PDB entry 8XQA | electron microscopy, 3.54 A resolution | chains A and B

# Chain A (and B)
Name: Sperm-specific sodium proton exchanger
From: Strongylocentrotus purpuratus
Notes: chain B of this document is another copy of the same molecule, construct and numbering; everything in this record applies to it too
UniProt: A3RL54 (A3RL54_STRPU); residue numbers follow UniProt; this construct covers 30-1325
Chain sequence (1308 residues; row label = number of the first residue in the row):
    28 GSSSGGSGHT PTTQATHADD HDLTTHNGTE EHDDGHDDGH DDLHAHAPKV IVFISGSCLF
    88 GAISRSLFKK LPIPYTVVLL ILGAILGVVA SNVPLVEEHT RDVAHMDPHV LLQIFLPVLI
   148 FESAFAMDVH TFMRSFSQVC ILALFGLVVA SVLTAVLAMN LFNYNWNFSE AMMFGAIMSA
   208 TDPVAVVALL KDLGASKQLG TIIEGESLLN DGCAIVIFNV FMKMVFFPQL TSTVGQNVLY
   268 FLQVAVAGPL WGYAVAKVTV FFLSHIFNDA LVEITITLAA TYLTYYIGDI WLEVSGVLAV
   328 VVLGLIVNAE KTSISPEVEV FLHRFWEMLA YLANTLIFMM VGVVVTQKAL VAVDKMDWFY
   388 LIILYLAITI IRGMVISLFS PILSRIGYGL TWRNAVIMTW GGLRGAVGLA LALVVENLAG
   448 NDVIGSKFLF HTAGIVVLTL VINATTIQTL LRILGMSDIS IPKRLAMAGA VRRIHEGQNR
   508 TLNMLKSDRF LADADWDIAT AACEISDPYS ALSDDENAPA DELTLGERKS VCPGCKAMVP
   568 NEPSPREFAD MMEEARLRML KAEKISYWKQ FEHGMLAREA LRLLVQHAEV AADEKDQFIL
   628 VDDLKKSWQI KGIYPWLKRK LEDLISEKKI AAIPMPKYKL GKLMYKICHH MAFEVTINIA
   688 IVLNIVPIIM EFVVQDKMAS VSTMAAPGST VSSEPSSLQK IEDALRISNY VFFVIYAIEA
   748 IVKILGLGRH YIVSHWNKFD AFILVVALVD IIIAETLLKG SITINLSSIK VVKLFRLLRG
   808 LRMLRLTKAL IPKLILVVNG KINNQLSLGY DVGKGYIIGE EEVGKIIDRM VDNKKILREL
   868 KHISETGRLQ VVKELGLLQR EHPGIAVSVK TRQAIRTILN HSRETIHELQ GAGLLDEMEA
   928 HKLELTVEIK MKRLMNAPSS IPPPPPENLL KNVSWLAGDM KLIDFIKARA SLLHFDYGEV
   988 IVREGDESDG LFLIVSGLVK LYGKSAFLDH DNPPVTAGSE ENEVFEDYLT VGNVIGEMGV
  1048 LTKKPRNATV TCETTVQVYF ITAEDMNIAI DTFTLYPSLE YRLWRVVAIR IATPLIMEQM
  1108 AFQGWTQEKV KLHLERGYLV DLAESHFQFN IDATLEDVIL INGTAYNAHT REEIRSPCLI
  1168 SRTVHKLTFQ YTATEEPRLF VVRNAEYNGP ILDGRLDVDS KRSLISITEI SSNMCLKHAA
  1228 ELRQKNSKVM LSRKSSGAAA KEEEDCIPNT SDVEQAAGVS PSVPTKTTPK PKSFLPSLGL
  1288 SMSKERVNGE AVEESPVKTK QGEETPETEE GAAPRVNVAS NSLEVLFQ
Unresolved in the structure: 28-73, 538-570, 654-813, 945-1335
Sequence notes: expression tag (28-29, 1326-1335)
Curated features (UniProtKB/Swiss-Prot):
  - region: Arg605 to Asp620 (Interacts with the transport core domain)
  - motif: Asn237, Asp238 (Essential for sodium:proton exchange)
  - binding site (a 1,2-diacylglycero-3-phosphate): His73
  - binding site (3',5'-cyclic AMP): Gly1043, Met1045, Gly1046, Arg1053, Asn1054
  - binding site (3',5'-cyclic GMP): Gly1043, Glu1044, Met1045, Arg1053, Asn1054
  - site: Arg803 (Contributes one equivalent gating charge)
  - mutagenesis: Asp238 (D238A: Abolishes sodium:proton antiporter activity), Arg399 (R399A: Does not affect the production of voltage-gated currents. Abolishes sodium:proton antiporter activity), Arg803 (R803Q: Alters the half-maximal activation voltage of gating current. Shifts the activation of the transporter to more negative voltages), Arg1053 (R1053Q: Abolishes cAMP-induced shift of half-maximal activation voltage of gating current)
Reported in the primary citation:
  - conformationally variable residues (helix shift): Pro572, Asp620, Asn860

# How chain A and chain B interact
Residue-residue contacts (147; chain A residue first):
  Ala74(A) with His136(B); Ile317(B), hydrophobic
  Pro75(A) with Val137(B), hydrophobic; Gln140(B); Tyr313(B), hydrogen bond (backbone-side chain)
  Ile78(A) with Tyr309(B), hydrophobic; Tyr313(B), hydrophobic
  Val79(A) with Tyr313(B), hydrophobic; Trp318(B), hydrophobic
  Ser82(A) with Ala306(B); Leu310(B)
  Cys85(A) with Thr302(B); Ala306(B), hydrophobic
  Leu86(A) with Ile303(B), hydrophobic; Ala306(B), hydrophobic; Leu310(B), hydrophobic
  Ala89(A) with Val299(B), hydrophobic
  Arg92(A) with Asp296(B), salt bridge
  Ser93(A) with Ile293(B)
  Lys96(A) with Phe294(B), hydrogen bond (side chain-backbone)
  His126(A) with Tyr313(B)
  His136(A) with Ala74(B)
  Val137(A) with Pro75(B), hydrophobic
  Gln140(A) with Pro75(B); Ile78(B)
  Ile141(A) with Ile78(B), hydrophobic
  Ile293(A) with Ser93(B)
  Phe294(A) with Lys96(B), hydrogen bond (backbone-side chain)
  Asp296(A) with Arg92(B)
  Ala297(A) with Arg351(B)
  Leu298(A) with Arg351(B); Glu354(B); Met355(B); Tyr358(B), hydrophobic
  Val299(A) with Ala89(B), hydrophobic; Arg92(B)
  Thr302(A) with Cys85(B); Tyr358(B); Leu359(B)
  Ile303(A) with Ala89(B), hydrophobic
  Ala306(A) with Ser82(B); Cys85(B), hydrophobic
  Tyr309(A) with Ser82(B)
  Leu310(A) with Ser82(B)
  Tyr313(A) with Pro75(B), hydrogen bond (side chain-backbone); Lys76(B); Val79(B), hydrophobic
  Ile317(A) with Ala74(B), hydrophobic
  Trp318(A) with Val79(B), hydrophobic
  Phe348(A) with Phe348(B); Arg351(B); Phe352(B)
  Arg351(A) with Ala297(B); Leu298(B); Glu344(B), salt bridge; Phe348(B)
  Phe352(A) with Phe348(B); Phe352(B), hydrophobic; Met355(B), hydrophobic
  Glu354(A) with Leu298(B)
  Met355(A) with Leu298(B); Ile301(B), hydrophobic; Phe348(B), hydrophobic; Phe352(B), hydrophobic
  Tyr358(A) with Thr302(B)
  Leu359(A) with Thr302(B)
  Met494(A) with Glu926(B)
  Ala497(A) with Leu922(B), hydrophobic
  Arg500(A) with Glu915(B), salt bridge; Leu916(B)
  Ile501(A) with Ser909(B); Thr912(B); Ile913(B), hydrophobic
  Thr508(A) with Ile905(B); His908(B)
  Leu512(A) with Ala901(B), hydrophobic; Thr904(B)
  Arg516(A) with Ile844(B); Glu848(B), salt bridge; Arg875(B)
  Phe517(A) with Lys841(B); Ile844(B), hydrophobic; Leu882(B), hydrophobic; Lys897(B)
  Leu518(A) with Lys897(B); Gln900(B)
  Asp520(A) with Gln886(B); Val894(B); Lys897(B), salt bridge
  Ala521(A) with Val894(B), hydrophobic; Lys897(B); Thr898(B)
  Asp522(A) with Val894(B); Thr898(B)
  Ala526(A) with Ile902(B), hydrophobic
  Ala529(A) with Ile902(B), hydrophobic; Lys937(B)
  Cys530(A) with Ile902(B), hydrophobic; Ile905(B), hydrophobic; Leu906(B), hydrophobic
  Glu531(A) with Lys937(B)
  Ile532(A) with Leu930(B), hydrophobic; Lys937(B)
  Tyr536(A) with Glu926(B), hydrogen bond
  Ile592(A) with Ala919(B); Gly920(B); Leu921(B), hydrophobic
  Glu599(A) with Gly918(B)
  Lys841(A) with Phe517(B)
  Ile844(A) with Phe517(B), hydrophobic
  Ile845(A) with Phe517(B), hydrophobic
  Glu848(A) with Arg516(B), salt bridge
  Gln886(A) with Asp520(B), hydrogen bond
  Lys897(A) with Phe517(B), hydrogen bond (side chain-backbone); Leu518(B); Asp520(B), salt bridge; Ala521(B)
  Thr898(A) with Asp522(B); Ile525(B)
  Gln900(A) with Leu518(B)
  Ala901(A) with Leu512(B), hydrophobic
  Ile902(A) with Ala526(B), hydrophobic; Ala529(B), hydrophobic; Cys530(B), hydrophobic
  Thr904(A) with Leu512(B)
  Ile905(A) with Gln505(B); Thr508(B); Leu509(B), hydrophobic; Cys530(B), hydrophobic
  Leu906(A) with Cys530(B), hydrophobic
  His908(A) with Thr508(B)
  Ile913(A) with Ile501(B), hydrophobic
  Glu915(A) with Arg500(B), salt bridge
  Leu916(A) with Arg500(B)
  Gln917(A) with Glu599(B)
  Gly918(A) with Lys596(B); Glu599(B)
  Ala919(A) with Ile592(B)
  Gly920(A) with Ile592(B)
  Leu921(A) with Ile592(B)
  Leu922(A) with Ala497(B), hydrophobic
  Asp923(A) with Lys490(B), salt bridge
  Glu926(A) with Tyr536(B), hydrogen bond
  Lys929(A) with Pro535(B)
  Leu930(A) with Ile501(B), hydrophobic
  Lys937(A) with Ala529(B), hydrogen bond (side chain-backbone); Glu531(B)
Other interface residues (no listed pair), chain A (96 interface residues in all): Lys76, Asn295, Ile301, Leu305, Glu344, Ile525, Pro535, Lys596, Val894, Thr912, Thr933
Other interface residues (no listed pair), chain B (101 interface residues in all): Leu86, His126, Asp219, Asn295, Ala493, Met494, Ile532, Trp595, Ile845, Lys929, Thr933

# In short
96 residues of chain A face 101 of chain B across their interface; the contacts include 9 hydrogen bonds and 9
salt bridges. Among the polar pairs are Arg92(A)-Asp296(B), Arg351(A)-Glu344(B) and Arg500(A)-Glu915(B). The
paper reports conformational variability at Pro572(A), Asp620(A) and Asn860(A).
Both chains are Sperm-specific sodium proton exchanger (Strongylocentrotus purpuratus). Entry 8XQA (Structure
of the sea urchin spSLC9C1 in state-3 w/ cAMP dimer) was determined by electron microscopy (same publication
as 8XPQ, 8XQ4, 8XQ7, 8XQ8 and 8XQ9).
